1OFH - chains A and G of the 3 polymer chains in the assembly; structure by X-ray diffraction, 2.50 A resolution.

# Chain A
Molecule: ATP-dependent hsl protease ATP-binding subunit hslu
Organism: Haemophilus influenzae
Reference sequence: P43773 (HSLU_HAEIN); residue numbers follow UniProt; this construct covers 1-107, 244-444
Sequence (310 residues; numbered 1 to 444; 134 numbers in that range are skipped by the numbering (no residue carries them; nothing is unmodelled there); the number before each row is that of its first residue):
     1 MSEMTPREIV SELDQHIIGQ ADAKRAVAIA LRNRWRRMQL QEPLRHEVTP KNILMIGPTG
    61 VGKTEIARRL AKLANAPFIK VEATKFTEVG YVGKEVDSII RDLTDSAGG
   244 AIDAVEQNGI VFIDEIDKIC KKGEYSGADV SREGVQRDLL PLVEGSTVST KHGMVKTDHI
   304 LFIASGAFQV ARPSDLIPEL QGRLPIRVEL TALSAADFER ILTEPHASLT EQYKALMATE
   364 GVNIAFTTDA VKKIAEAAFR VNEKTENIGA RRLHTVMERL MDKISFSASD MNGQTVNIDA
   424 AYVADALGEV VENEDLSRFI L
Not modelled in the structure: 1
Curated features (UniProtKB/Swiss-Prot):
  - binding site (ATP): Ile18, Gly60 to Glu65, Asp257, Ile306 to Gly309, Glu322, Arg394
Bound ions: Mg2+: Glu258, Glu322 (together with phosphate ion)
Residues lining bound ligands: ADP (adenosine-5'-diphosphate): His16, Ile17, Ile18, Gln20, Pro58, Thr59, Gly60, Val61, Gly62, Lys63, Thr64, Glu65, Glu287, Arg326, Leu336, Ile344, Ala393, Arg394, His397

# Chain G
Molecule: ATP-dependent protease hslv
Organism: Haemophilus influenzae
Notes: EC 3.4.25.-
Reference sequence: P43772 (HSLV_HAEIN); residue numbers follow UniProt; this construct covers 1-174
Sequence (174 residues; row label = number of the first residue in the row):
     1 TTIVSVRRNG QVVVGGDGQV SLGNTVMKGN ARKVRRLYNG KVLAGFAGGT ADAFTLFELF
    61 ERKLEMHQGH LLKSAVELAK DWRTDRALRK LEAMLIVADE KESLIITGIG DVVQPEEDQI
   121 LAIGSGGNYA LSAARALVEN TELSAHEIVE KSLRIAGDIC VFTNTNFTIE ELPN
Curated features (UniProtKB/Swiss-Prot):
  - active site: Thr2
Bound ions: Mg2+: Gly157, Cys160, Thr163

# Chain A / chain G interface
Pairs across the interface (23; chain A residue first):
  Gly266(A) - Arg62(G)
  Glu267(A) - Leu59(G)
  Glu267(A) - Arg62(G)  salt bridge
  Glu267(A) - Leu88(G)
  Tyr268(A) - Met66(G)
  Gln312(A) - Glu65(G)
  Gln312(A) - Met66(G)
  Asn385(A) - Gln68(G)  hydrogen bond (backbone-side chain)
  Glu386(A) - Gln68(G)
  Glu386(A) - His70(G)  hydrogen bond (backbone-side chain)
  Thr388(A) - Gln68(G)  hydrogen bond (backbone-side chain)
  Asn390(A) - Gln68(G)
  Leu439(A) - Leu72(G)  hydrophobic
  Leu439(A) - Lys73(G)
  Leu439(A) - Val76(G)  hydrophobic
  Phe442(A) - Val76(G)  hydrophobic
  Phe442(A) - Arg83(G)  hydrogen bond (backbone-side chain)
  Ile443(A) - Leu72(G)  hydrophobic
  Ile443(A) - Val112(G)
  Ile443(A) - Gln114(G)
  Leu444(A) - Val112(G)  hydrogen bond (backbone-backbone)
  Leu444(A) - Val113(G)
  Leu444(A) - Gln114(G)
Other interface residues (no listed pair), chain A (15 interface residues in all): Val313, Lys387, Glu389

# Summary
Chain A and chain G form an interface of 15 and 14 residues respectively; the contacts include 5 hydrogen
bonds and 1 salt bridge. Among the polar pairs are Glu267(A)-Arg62(G), Asn385(A)-Gln68(G) and
Glu386(A)-His70(G). Chain A binds ADP.
Chain A is ATP-dependent hsl protease ATP-binding subunit hslu and chain G is ATP-dependent protease hslv,
both from Haemophilus influenzae; the structure, Asymmetric complex between HslV and I-domain deleted HslU (H.
influenzae), was determined by X-ray diffraction together with 1OFI from the same study.
